4KXX - chain A; structure by X-ray diffraction, 1.03 A resolution.

# Chain A
Molecule: Transketolase
Source organism: Homo sapiens
Notes: EC 2.2.1.1
UniProt: P29401 (TKT_HUMAN); residue numbers follow UniProt; this construct covers 1-623
Chain sequence (637 residues; numbered 1 to 637; the number before each row is that of its first residue):
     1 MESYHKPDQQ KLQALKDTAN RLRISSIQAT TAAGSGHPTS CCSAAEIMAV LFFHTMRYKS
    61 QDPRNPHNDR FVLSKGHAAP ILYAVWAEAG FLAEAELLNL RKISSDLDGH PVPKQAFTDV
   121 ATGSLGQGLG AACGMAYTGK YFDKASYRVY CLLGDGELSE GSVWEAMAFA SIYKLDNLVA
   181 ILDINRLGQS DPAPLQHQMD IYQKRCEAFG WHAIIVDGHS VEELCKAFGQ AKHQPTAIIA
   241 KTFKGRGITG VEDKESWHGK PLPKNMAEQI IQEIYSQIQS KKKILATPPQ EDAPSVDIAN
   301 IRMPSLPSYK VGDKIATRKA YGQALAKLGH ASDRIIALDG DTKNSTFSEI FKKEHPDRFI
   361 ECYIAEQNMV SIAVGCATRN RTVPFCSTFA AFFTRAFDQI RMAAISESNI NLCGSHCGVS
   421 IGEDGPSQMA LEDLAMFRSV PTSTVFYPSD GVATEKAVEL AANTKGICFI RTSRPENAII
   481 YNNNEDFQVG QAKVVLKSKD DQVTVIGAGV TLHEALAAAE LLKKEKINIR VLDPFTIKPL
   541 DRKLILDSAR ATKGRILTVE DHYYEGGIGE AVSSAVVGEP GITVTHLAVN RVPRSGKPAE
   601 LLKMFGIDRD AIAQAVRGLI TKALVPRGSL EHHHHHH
Unresolved in the structure: 622-637
Construct notes: expression tag (624-637)
Swiss-Prot annotation at these positions:
  - active site: Glu366 (Proton donor)
  - binding site (substrate): His37, His258, Arg318, Ser345, His416, Asp424, Arg474
  - binding site (thiamine diphosphate): Ser40, His77, Gly123 to Leu125, Gly156, Asn185, Lys244, His258, Phe392, Gln428
  - binding site (Mg(2+)): Asp155, Asn185, Leu187
  - site (Important for catalytic activity): His37, His258
  - modified residue: Met1 (N-acetylmethionine), Ser3 (Phosphoserine), Lys6 (N6-acetyllysine), Lys11 (N6-acetyllysine), Ser104 (Phosphoserine), Lys144 (N6-acetyllysine), Lys204 (N6-acetyllysine), Lys232 (N6-acetyllysine), Lys241 (N6-acetyllysine), Lys260 (N6-acetyllysine), Tyr275 (Phosphotyrosine), Thr287 (Phosphothreonine), Ser295 (Phosphoserine), Ser345 (Phosphoserine), Lys538 (N6-acetyllysine), Lys603 (N6-acetyllysine)
  - cross-link: Lys352 (Glycyl lysine isopeptide (Lys-Gly) (interchain with G-Cter in SUMO2))
  - natural variant: Arg318 (R318C: In SDDHD)
Metal / ion sites: Mg2+: Asp155, Asn185, Leu187 (together with thiamine diphosphate); Na+: Asn411, Ala461, Thr464
Small-molecule neighbours:
  - 1Y7 ((2R,3R,4S,5R,6S)-2,3,4,5,6,7-hexahydroxyheptyl dihydrogen phosphate): His37, His77, His110, Gly123, Gln189, His258, Gly259, Arg318, Asn344, Ser345, Phe389, Phe392, His416, Asp424, Gln428, Arg474
  - 1Y7 / thiamine diphosphate: His37, Ser40, Ser43, Lys75, His77, His110, Gly123, Ser124, Leu125, Gly154, Asp155, Gly156, Glu157, Glu160, Asp183, Asn185, Leu187, Gly188, Gln189, Lys244, His258, Gly259, Arg318, Gly340, Asp341, Thr342, Asn344, Ser345, Ile364, Glu366, Phe389, Phe392, Arg395, Asp398, His416, Asp424, Gln428, Arg474
  - thiamine diphosphate (TPP): Ser40, Ser43, Lys75, His77, Gly123, Ser124, Leu125, Gly154, Asp155, Gly156, Glu157, Glu160, Asp183, Asn185, Leu187, Gly188, Gln189, Lys244, His258, Gly340, Asp341, Thr342, Ile364, Glu366, Phe392, Arg395, Asp398, Gln428

# In short
Chain A binds compound 1Y7, thiamine diphosphate and 1Y7 / thiamine diphosphate. Asp155, Asn185 and Leu187
coordinate Mg2+. Asn411, Ala461 and Thr464 form the Na+ site. From UniProt: active-site residue Glu366, 7
substrate-binding residues, 11 thiamine diphosphate-binding residues and 3 Mg2+-binding residues.
Chain A is Transketolase (Homo sapiens); the structure, Human transketolase in covalent complex with donor
ketose D-sedoheptulose-7-phosphate, was determined by X-ray diffraction (same publication as 4KXU, 4KXV, 4KXW
and 4KXY).
